4MYN - chain A; structure by X-ray diffraction, 1.80 A resolution.

[Chain A]
Protein: Formiminoglutamase
From: Trypanosoma cruzi
Notes: EC 3.5.3.8
UniProt: Q4DSA0 (Q4DSA0_TRYCC); residues 1-308 here = UniProt positions 1-308
Amino-acid sequence (316 residues; each row starts with the number of its first residue; numbers below 1 keep their minus sign (Met-7 is residue -7)):
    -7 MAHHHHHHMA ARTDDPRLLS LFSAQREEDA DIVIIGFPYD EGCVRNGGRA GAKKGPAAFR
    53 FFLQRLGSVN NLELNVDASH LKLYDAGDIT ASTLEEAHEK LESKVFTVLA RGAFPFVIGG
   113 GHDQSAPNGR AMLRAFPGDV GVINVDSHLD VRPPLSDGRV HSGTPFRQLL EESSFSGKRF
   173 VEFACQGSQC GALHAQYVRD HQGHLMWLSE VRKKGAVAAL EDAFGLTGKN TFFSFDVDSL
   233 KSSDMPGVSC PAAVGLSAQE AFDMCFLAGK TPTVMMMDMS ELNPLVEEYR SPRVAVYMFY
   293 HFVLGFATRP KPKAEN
Not modelled in the structure: -7 to 4, 303-308
Differences from the reference sequence: expression tag (-7 to 0); engineered mutation His114 (Asn in Q4DSA0), Pro302 (Ser in Q4DSA0)
Bound ions: Mn2+ site 1: His114, Asp138, Asp142, Asp228; Mn2+ site 2: Asp138, His140, Asp228, Asp230
Reported in the primary citation:
  - Mn2+ coordination: His114
  - contacts within the chain: His114-Ser117 (hydrogen bond), His114-Ser226 (hydrogen bond)
  - mutagenesis - R144A (38-fold), R144E (269-fold): decreased catalytic activity
  - mutagenesis - R144K: unchanged catalytic activity
  - catalytic residues: Asp142, Glu273 (proposed by the authors, not directly observed)

[In short]
His114, Asp138, Asp142 and Asp228 coordinate Mn2+ site 1. Asp138, His140, Asp228 and Asp230 coordinate Mn2+
site 2. The paper reports catalytic residues Asp142 and Glu273; R144A and R144E reduce catalytic activity.
Chain A is Formiminoglutamase (Trypanosoma cruzi); the structure, Crystal structure of Trypanosoma cruzi
formiminoglutamase N114H variant with Mn2+2, was determined by X-ray diffraction, deposited together with
4MXR, 4MYF, 4MYK and 4MYL.
